1J1E - chains B and C of the 3 polymer chains in the assembly; structure by X-ray diffraction, 3.30 A resolution.

# Chain B
Protein: Troponin T
From: Homo sapiens
Notes: fragment: CNBR fragment, residues 183-288
UniProtKB: P45379 (TNNT2_HUMAN); numbering as in UniProt (aligned over 183-288)
Amino-acid sequence (106 residues; numbered 183 to 288; the number before each row is that of its first residue):
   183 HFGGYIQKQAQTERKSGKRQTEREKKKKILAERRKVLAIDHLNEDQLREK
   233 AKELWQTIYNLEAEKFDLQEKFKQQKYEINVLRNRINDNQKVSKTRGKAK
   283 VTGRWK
Not modelled in the structure: 183-202, 272-288
Curated features (UniProtKB/Swiss-Prot):
  - natural variant: Lys210 (deletion: In CMD1D), Arg215 (R215L: In CMD1D)

# Chain C
Protein: Troponin I
From: Homo sapiens
UniProtKB: P19429 (TNNI3_HUMAN); residues 31-210 here correspond to UniProt positions 30-209 (UniProt number = residue number - 1)
Amino-acid sequence (180 residues; numbered 31 to 210; the number before each row is that of its first residue):
    31 MEPHAKKKSKISASRKLQLKTLLLQIAKQELEREAEERRGEKGRALSTRA
    81 QPLELAGLGFAELQDLARQLHARVDKVDEERYDIEAKVTKNITEIADLTQ
   131 KIFDLRGKFKRPTLRRVRISADAMMQALLGARAKESLDLRAHLKQVKKED
   181 TEKENREVGDWRKNIDALSGMEGRKKKFES
Not modelled in the structure: 31-34, 137-146, 163-210
Differences from the reference sequence: engineered mutation Met31 (Thr30 in P19429), Ala80 (Cys79 in P19429), Ala97 (Cys96 in P19429)

# Chain B / chain C interface
Pairs across the interface - 73 pairs, chain B then chain C:
  Glu214(B) - Arg98(C)  salt bridge
  Arg216(B) - His101(C)
  Arg216(B) - Asp105(C)  salt bridge
  Lys217(B) - Arg98(C)
  Lys217(B) - Ala102(C)
  Ile221(B) - Gln94(C)
  Ile221(B) - Ala97(C)
  Ile221(B) - Arg98(C)
  Glu226(B) - Phe90(C)
  Glu226(B) - Leu93(C)
  Leu229(B) - Phe90(C)  hydrophobic
  Leu229(B) - Leu93(C)  hydrophobic
  Leu229(B) - Gln94(C)
  Arg230(B) - Leu85(C)
  Arg230(B) - Leu93(C)
  Ala233(B) - Leu83(C)
  Ala233(B) - Leu85(C)  hydrophobic
  Ala233(B) - Leu96(C)  hydrophobic
  Ala233(B) - Leu100(C)
  Leu236(B) - Ala97(C)
  Leu236(B) - Leu100(C)  hydrophobic
  Leu236(B) - His101(C)
  Trp237(B) - Ala80(C)
  Trp237(B) - Gln81(C)  hydrogen bond (side chain-backbone)
  Trp237(B) - Leu83(C)  hydrophobic
  Trp237(B) - Leu100(C)
  Ile240(B) - Leu100(C)
  Ile240(B) - Arg103(C)
  Ile240(B) - Val104(C)  hydrophobic
  Tyr241(B) - Leu76(C)
  Tyr241(B) - Ala80(C)  hydrophobic
  Leu243(B) - Val107(C)  hydrophobic
  Leu243(B) - Asp108(C)
  Glu244(B) - Leu76(C)
  Glu244(B) - Arg79(C)  salt bridge
  Glu244(B) - Val107(C)
  Glu244(B) - Glu110(C)
  Ala245(B) - Lys72(C)
  Ala245(B) - Leu76(C)
  Glu246(B) - Arg111(C)  salt bridge
  Lys247(B) - Arg79(C)
  Lys247(B) - Glu110(C)  salt bridge
  Lys247(B) - Ile114(C)
  Phe248(B) - Glu71(C)
  Phe248(B) - Lys72(C)
  Asp249(B) - Lys72(C)  salt bridge
  Leu250(B) - Arg111(C)
  Leu250(B) - Ile114(C)  hydrophobic
  Leu250(B) - Glu115(C)
  Leu250(B) - Val118(C)
  Gln251(B) - Ile114(C)
  Glu252(B) - Arg68(C)  salt bridge
  Lys253(B) - Val118(C)
  Phe254(B) - Asn121(C)
  Gln257(B) - Val118(C)  hydrogen bond (side chain-backbone)
  Gln257(B) - Asn121(C)  hydrogen bond
  Gln257(B) - Ile122(C)
  Gln257(B) - Ile125(C)
  Glu260(B) - Ile125(C)
  Ile261(B) - Asn121(C)
  Ile261(B) - Glu124(C)
  Ile261(B) - Ile125(C)  hydrophobic
  Ile261(B) - Leu128(C)  hydrophobic
  Leu264(B) - Ile125(C)
  Leu264(B) - Leu128(C)  hydrophobic
  Leu264(B) - Thr129(C)
  Leu264(B) - Ile132(C)  hydrophobic
  Arg265(B) - Glu124(C)  salt bridge
  Arg267(B) - Ile132(C)
  Ile268(B) - Lys131(C)
  Ile268(B) - Ile132(C)  hydrophobic
  Asn271(B) - Leu135(C)
  Asn271(B) - Arg136(C)  hydrogen bond
Also at the interface, not in a pair above, chain B (34 interface residues in all): Asn225, Thr239
Also at the interface, not in a pair above, chain C (40 interface residues in all): Pro82, Lys117

# Summary
34 residues of chain B and 40 residues of chain C are in contact; the contacts include 4 hydrogen bonds and 8
salt bridges. Polar pairs include Glu214(B)-Arg98(C), Arg216(B)-Asp105(C) and Glu244(B)-Arg79(C).
Here chain B is Troponin T and chain C is Troponin I, both from Homo sapiens. Entry 1J1E (Crystal structure of
the 52kDa domain of human cardiac troponin in the Ca2+ saturated form) was determined by X-ray diffraction
together with 1J1D from the same study.
